6C48 - chains C and B of the 3 polymer chains in the assembly; structure by X-ray diffraction, 2.32 A resolution.

Chain C:
Name: Myb-related protein B
Organism: Homo sapiens
Reference sequence: P10244 (MYBB_HUMAN); residue numbers follow UniProt; this construct covers 657-688
Chain sequence (32 residues; each row starts with the number of its first residue):
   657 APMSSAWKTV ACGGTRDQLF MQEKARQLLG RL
Not modelled in the structure: 657-660
Modified positions: Mse659 (selenomethionine); Mse677 (selenomethionine; parent Met)

Chain B:
Name: Protein lin-52 homolog
Organism: Homo sapiens
Reference sequence: Q52LA3 (LIN52_HUMAN); residue numbers follow UniProt; this construct covers 52-116
Chain sequence (68 residues; row label = number of the first residue in the row):
    49 GEFSSPPKWM AEIERDDIDM LKELGSLTTA NLMEKVRGLQ NLAYQLGLDE SREMTRGKFL
   109 NILEKPKK
Not modelled in the structure: 49-62
Differences from the reference sequence: expression tag (49-51)
UniProt features mapped onto this chain:
  - modified residue: S53 (Phosphoserine)

How chain C and chain B interact:
Pairs across the interface (21; chain C residue first):
  W663(C) - Q88(B)
  W663(C) - Y92(B)
  V666(C) - Y92(B)
  V666(C) - G95(B)
  V666(C) - L96(B)
  A667(C) - A91(B)
  G669(C) - E98(B)
  T671(C) - S99(B)
  D673(C) - T103(B)  hydrogen bond
  D673(C) - K106(B)
  Q674(C) - E98(B)  hydrogen bond
  Q674(C) - M102(B)
  F676(C) - K106(B)
  Mse677(C) - M102(B)
  Mse677(C) - G105(B)
  Mse677(C) - K106(B)
  Mse677(C) - L111(B)
  K680(C) - L111(B)
  K680(C) - K113(B)
  A681(C) - L111(B)
  Q683(C) - K113(B)  hydrogen bond
Interface residues without a listed pair, chain C (13 interface residues in all): L684
Interface residues without a listed pair, chain B (15 interface residues in all): F107, E112
From the paper, about this interface:
  - residue pairs: W663(C)-Y92(B) (hydrophobic contact), V666(C)-Y92(B) (hydrophobic contact), Q674(C)-E98(B) (hydrogen bond), Mse677(C)-M102(B) (hydrophobic contact), A681(C)-L111(B), E98(B)-G669(C), G105(B)-Mse677(C) (hydrophobic contact), K106(B)-Mse677(C) (hydrophobic contact)
  - interface residues, chain C: A667(C)
  - interface residues, chain B: A91(B), G95(B), L96(B)
  - hot spots on chain B (mutagenesis) - G95S (50-fold): decreased binding to Myb-related protein B (chain C)

Summary:
13 residues of chain C face 15 of chain B across their interface, with 3 hydrogen bonds. Polar pairs include
D673(C)-T103(B), Q674(C)-E98(B) and Q683(C)-K113(B). The paper describes hydrophobic contacts between W663(C)
and Y92(B), V666(C) and Y92(B) and Mse677(C) and M102(B) among others; a hydrogen bond between Q674(C) and
E98(B); contacts between A681(C) and L111(B) and E98(B) and G669(C). The paper reports that G95S of chain B
reduces binding to Myb-related protein B (chain C); interface residues A667(C) and A91(B) among others.
Here chain C is Myb-related protein B and chain B is Protein lin-52 homolog, both from Homo sapiens. Entry
6C48 (Crystal structure of B-Myb-LIN9-LIN52 complex) was determined by X-ray diffraction.
